1I8K - chains B and C of the 3 polymer chains in the assembly; structure by X-ray diffraction, 1.80 A resolution.

# Chain B
Molecule: Epidermal growth factor receptor antibody MR1SCFV heavy chain
From: Mus musculus
UniProtKB: P18529 (HV58_MOUSE); residues 301-424 here correspond to UniProt positions 1-124 (UniProt number = residue number - 300)
Sequence (124 residues; each row starts with the number of its first residue):
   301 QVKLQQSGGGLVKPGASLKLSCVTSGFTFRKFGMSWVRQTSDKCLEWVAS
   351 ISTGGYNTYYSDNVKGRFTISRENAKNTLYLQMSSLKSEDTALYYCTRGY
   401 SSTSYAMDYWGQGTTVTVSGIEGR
Disordered / not traced: 420-424
Disulfides: Cys322-Cys396
Construct notes: engineered mutation Cys344 (Arg44 in P18529); conflict Gly420 (Ser120 in P18529), Ile421 (Ser121 in P18529), Glu422 (Gly122 in P18529), Arg424 (Gly124 in P18529)

# Chain C
Molecule: Epidermal growth factor receptor, egfrviii peptide antigen
Notes: fragment: n-terminal fragment
Sequence (12 residues; row label = number of the first residue in the row):
   499 EEKKGNYVVTDH
Disordered / not traced: 499-500

# How chain B and chain C interact
Pairs across the interface (26; chain B residue first):
  Ser352(B) with Val506(C); Val507(C); Asp509(C), hydrogen bond
  Thr353(B) with Val507(C), hydrogen bond (backbone-backbone); Thr508(C); Asp509(C), hydrogen bond (side chain-backbone)
  Gly354(B) with Asp509(C), hydrogen bond (backbone-side chain)
  Gly355(B) with Asp509(C), hydrogen bond (backbone-side chain)
  Tyr356(B) with Asp509(C), hydrogen bond (backbone-side chain)
  Asn357(B) with Val506(C); Asp509(C), hydrogen bond
  Tyr359(B) with Tyr505(C); Val506(C), hydrogen bond (side chain-backbone)
  Ser401(B) with Val507(C)
  Ser402(B) with Val507(C); Thr508(C), hydrogen bond (backbone-side chain)
  Thr403(B) with Lys501(C), hydrogen bond (side chain-backbone); Lys502(C), hydrogen bond (backbone-side chain); Tyr505(C); Val507(C)
  Ser404(B) with Lys502(C); Tyr505(C); Val507(C)
  Tyr405(B) with Tyr505(C), hydrogen bond (backbone-side chain); Val506(C), hydrogen bond (side chain-backbone); Val507(C)
Other interface residues (no listed pair), chain B (14 interface residues in all): Gly333, Ala406
Other interface residues (no listed pair), chain C (8 interface residues in all): Asn504

# In short
14 residues of chain B face 8 of chain C across their interface, with 13 hydrogen bonds. Polar pairs include
Ser352(B)-Asp509(C), Thr353(B)-Asp509(C) and Gly354(B)-Asp509(C).
Here chain B is Epidermal growth factor receptor antibody MR1SCFV heavy chain (Mus musculus) and chain C is
Epidermal growth factor receptor, egfrviii peptide antigen. Entry 1I8K (Crystal structure of dsfv MR1 in
complex with the peptide antigen of the mutant epidermal growth ...) was determined by X-ray diffraction (same
publication as 1I8I).
